PDB entry 1GNS | X-ray diffraction, 1.80 A resolution | chain A

# Chain A
Name: Subtilisin bpn'
From: Bacillus amyloliquefaciens
Notes: EC 3.4.21.62
UniProt: P00782 (SUBT_BACAM); residues 4-275 here correspond to UniProt positions 111-382 (UniProt number = residue number + 107)
Sequence (263 residues; numbered 4 to 275; 9 numbers in that range are skipped by the numbering (no residue carries them; nothing is unmodelled there); the number before each row is that of its first residue):
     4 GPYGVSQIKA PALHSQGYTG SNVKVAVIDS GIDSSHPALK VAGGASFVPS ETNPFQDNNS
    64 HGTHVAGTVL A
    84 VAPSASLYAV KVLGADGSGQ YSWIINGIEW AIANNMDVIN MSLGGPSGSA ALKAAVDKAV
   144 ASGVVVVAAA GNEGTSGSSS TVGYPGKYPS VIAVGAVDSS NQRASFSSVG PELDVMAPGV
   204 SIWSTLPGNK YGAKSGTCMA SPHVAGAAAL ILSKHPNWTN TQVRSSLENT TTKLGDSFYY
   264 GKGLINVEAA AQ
Modified residues: C221 (s-hydroxycysteine; CSO)
Construct notes: conflict G4 (Val111 in P00782); engineered mutation A41 (Asp148 in P00782), F50 (Met157 in P00782), L73 (Ala180 in P00782), W206 (Gln313 in P00782), K217 (Tyr324 in P00782), S218 (Asn325 in P00782), C221 (Ser328 in P00782), E271 (Gln378 in P00782)
Residues lining bound ligands: acetone (ACN): Q185, R186, Y262, Y263
Reported in the primary citation:
  - mutagenesis - D41A (1.5-fold), A73L, Q206W (4-fold): increased stability
  - conformationally variable residues (side-chain flip): Y6

# Summary
Chain A binds acetone. From the paper: D41A, A73L and Q206W increase stability; conformational variability at
Y6.
Chain A is Subtilisin bpn' (Bacillus amyloliquefaciens); the structure, Subtilisin bpn', was determined by
X-ray diffraction, deposited together with 1GNV.
